Entry 4ZS7 (X-ray diffraction, 2.93 A resolution); this record covers chains A and L of the 3 polymer chains in the assembly.

[Chain A]
Protein: Interleukin-6
Source organism: Homo sapiens
UniProtKB: P05231 (IL6_HUMAN); residues 14-184 here correspond to UniProt positions 42-212 (UniProt number = residue number + 28)
Chain sequence (171 residues; row label = number of the first residue in the row):
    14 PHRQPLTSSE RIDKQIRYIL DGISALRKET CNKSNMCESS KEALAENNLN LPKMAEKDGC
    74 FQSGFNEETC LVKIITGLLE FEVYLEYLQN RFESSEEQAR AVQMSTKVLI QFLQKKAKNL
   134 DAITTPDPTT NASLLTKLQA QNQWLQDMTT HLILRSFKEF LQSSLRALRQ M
Not modelled in the structure: 14-22, 49-62, 135-139, 153-156
Cystine bridges: Cys-73/Cys-83
Curated features (UniProtKB/Swiss-Prot):
  - modified residue: Ser-53 (Phosphoserine)
  - glycosylation: Asn-45 (N-linked (GlcNAc...) asparagine)
Reported in the primary citation:
  - conformationally variable residues (helix shift): Asp-140 to Gln-152

[Chain L]
Protein: Llama Fab fragment 68F2 light chain
Source organism: Lama glama
Notes: antibody fragment or engineered binder
Chain sequence (216 residues; row label = number of the first residue in the row):
     1 QAVLTQPPLV SGTPGQTVTI SCAGANNDIG TYAYVSWYQQ LPGTAPKLLI YKVTTRASGI
    61 PSRFSGSKSG NTASLTISGL QSEDEADYYC ASYRNFNNAV FGRGTHLTVL GQPKAAPSVT
   121 LFPPSSEELQ ANKATLVCLI SDFYPGAVTV AWKADSSPVK AGVETTTPSK QSNNKYAASS
   181 YLSLTPEQWK SHRSYSCQVT HEGSTVEKTV APTECS
Not modelled in the structure: 1-2, 213-216
Cystine bridges: Cys-22/Cys-90, Cys-138/Cys-197

[Interface between chain A and chain L]
Contacting residue pairs (26):
  Met-67(A) with Asn-95(L)
  Glu-69(A) with Asn-26(L), hydrogen bond; Asn-27(L)
  Phe-74(A) with Asn-27(L); Thr-31(L); Tyr-32(L); Asn-95(L)
  Gln-75(A) with Gly-30(L); Thr-31(L), hydrogen bond (backbone-backbone); Tyr-32(L); Ala-33(L); Lys-68(L)
  Ser-76(A) with Asn-26(L), hydrogen bond; Gly-30(L); Thr-31(L), hydrogen bond (side chain-backbone)
  Glu-172(A) with Phe-96(L)
  Gln-175(A) with Phe-96(L); Asn-97(L)
  Ser-176(A) with Tyr-32(L), hydrogen bond (backbone-side chain); Phe-96(L)
  Arg-179(A) with Tyr-32(L); Tyr-34(L); Tyr-93(L); Asn-97(L)
  Arg-182(A) with Lys-52(L)
  Gln-183(A) with Tyr-32(L)
Other interface residues (no listed pair), chain A (13 interface residues in all): Cys-73, Ala-180
The authors on this interface:
  - epitope / paratope residues, chain L: Tyr-32(L)

[Summary]
The chain A/chain L interface involves 13 residues from each chain, with 5 hydrogen bonds. Polar pairs include
Glu-69(A)/Asn-26(L), Ser-76(A)/Asn-26(L) and Ser-76(A)/Thr-31(L). From the paper: the epitope/paratope residue
Tyr-32(L); conformational variability at Asp-140(A).
Chain A is Interleukin-6 (Homo sapiens) and chain L is Llama Fab fragment 68F2 light chain (Lama glama); the
structure, Structural mimicry of receptor interaction by antagonistic IL-6 antibodies, was determined by X-ray
diffraction.
